4RQ7 - chains A and T of the 4 polymer chains in the assembly; structure by X-ray diffraction, 2.00 A resolution.

[Chain A]
Molecule: DNA polymerase beta
Source organism: Homo sapiens
Notes: EC 2.7.7.7, 4.2.99.-
UniProt: P06746 (DPOLB_HUMAN); numbering as in UniProt (aligned over 1-335)
Sequence (343 residues; row label = number of the first residue in the row; numbers below 1 keep their minus sign (Met-1 is residue -1)):
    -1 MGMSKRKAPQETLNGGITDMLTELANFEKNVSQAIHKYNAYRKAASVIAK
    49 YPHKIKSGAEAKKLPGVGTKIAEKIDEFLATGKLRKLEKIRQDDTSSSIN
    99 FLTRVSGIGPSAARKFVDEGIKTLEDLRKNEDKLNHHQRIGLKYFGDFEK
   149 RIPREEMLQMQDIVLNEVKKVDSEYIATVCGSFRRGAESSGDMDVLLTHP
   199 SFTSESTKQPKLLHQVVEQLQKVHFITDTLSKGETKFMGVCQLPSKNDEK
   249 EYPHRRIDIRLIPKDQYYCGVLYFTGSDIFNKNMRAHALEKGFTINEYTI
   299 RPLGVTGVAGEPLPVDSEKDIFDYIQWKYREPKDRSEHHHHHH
Unresolved in the structure: -1 to 9, 335-341
Sequence notes: expression tag (-1 to 0, 336-341)
Swiss-Prot annotation at these positions:
  - region: Arg183 to Asp192 (DNA-binding)
  - active site: Lys72 (Nucleophile)
  - binding site (K(+)): Lys60, Leu62, Val65, Thr101, Val103, Ile106
  - binding site (Na(+)): Lys60, Leu62, Val65, Thr101, Val103, Ile106
  - binding site (dATP): Arg149, Ser180, Arg183, Gly189, Asp190
  - binding site (dCTP): Arg149, Ser180, Arg183, Gly189, Asp190
  - binding site (dGTP): Arg149, Ser180, Arg183, Gly189, Asp190, Asp192
  - binding site (dTTP): Arg149, Ser180, Arg183, Gly189, Asp190
  - binding site (Mg(2+)): Asp190, Asp192, Asp256
  - modified residue: Lys72 (N6-acetyllysine), Arg83 (Omega-N-methylarginine), Arg152 (Omega-N-methylarginine)
  - cross-link (Glycyl lysine isopeptide (Lys-Gly)): Lys41 (interchain with G-Cter in ubiquitin), Lys61 (interchain with G-Cter in ubiquitin), Lys81 (interchain with G-Cter in ubiquitin)
  - natural variant: Leu22 (L22P: Found in a gastric cancer sample; uncertain significance), Tyr39 (Y39C: Found in a gastric cancer sample; uncertain significance), Gly118 (G118V: Decreased DNA-directed DNA polymerase activity), Arg137 (R137Q: Decreased function in base-excision repair), Arg149 (R149I: Decreased DNA-directed DNA polymerase activity), Asp160 (D160N: Found in a gastric cancer sample; uncertain significance), Cys239 (C239R: Found in a gastric cancer sample; uncertain significance), Lys289 (K289M: Found in a colon cancer sample; uncertain significance), Asn294 (N294D: Found in a gastric cancer sample; uncertain significance), Glu295 (E295K: Found in a gastric cancer sample; uncertain significance)
  - mutagenesis: Phe25 (F25W: No effect on 5'-dRP lyase activity. Decreased ssDNA binding), His34 (H34G: Decreased 5'-dRP lyase activity. Decreased ssDNA binding), Lys35 (K35A: Decreased 5'-dRP lyase activity. Decreased ssDNA binding. Loss of 5'-dRP lyase activity; when associated with A-68 and A-72. Decreased ssDNA binding; when associated with A-68 and A-72 ...), Tyr39 (Y39F: No effect on 5'-dRP lyase activity; Y39Q: Abolishes DNA polymerase and 5'-dRP lyase activity), Lys41 (K41R: Abolishes ubiquitination; when associated with R-61 and R-81), Lys60 (K60A: Decreased 5'-dRP lyase activity. Decreased ssDNA binding), Lys61 (K61R: Abolishes ubiquitination; when associated with R-41 and R-81), Lys68 (K68A: No effect on 5'-dRP lyase activity. Decreased ssDNA binding. Loss of 5'-dRP lyase activity; when associated with A-35 and A-72. Decreased ssDNA binding; when associated with A-35 and A-72 ...), Glu71 (E71Q: No effect on 5'-dRP lyase activity. No effect on structure shown by circular dichroism. No effect on ssDNA binding), Lys72 (K72A: Severely reduced 5'-dRP lyase activity. Does not affect ssDNA binding. Loss of 5'-dRP lyase activity; when associated with A-35 and A-68. Decreased ssDNA binding ...), Glu75 (E75A: Slightly decreased 5'-dRP lyase activity. Decreased ssDNA binding. No effect on structure shown by circular dichroism), Lys81 (K81R: Abolishes ubiquitination; when associated with R-41 and R-61), 5 further mutagenesis entries in UniProt
Bound ions: Na+ site 1: Lys60, Leu62, Val65 (shared with 1 residue of chain D); Na+ site 2: Thr101, Val103, Ile106 (shared with 1 residue of chain P)
What the authors report for this chain:
  - conformationally variable residues: Asp190, Asp192, Asp256, Tyr271, Phe272

[Chain T]
Molecule: 16-nt DNA strand
Sequence (16 nucleotides; row label = number of the first residue in the row):
     1 CCGACGGCGCATCAGC
Modified residues: 8OG (8-oxo-2'-deoxy-guanosine-5'-monophosphate) at position 6

[Interface between chain A and chain T]
Pairs across the interface (15; chain A residue first):
  His34(A) - DC5(T)  stacking on the base
  Asn133(A) - DT12(T)  phosphate contact
  His134(A) - DT12(T)  phosphate contact
  Ser229(A) - DC10(T)  phosphate contact
  Ser229(A) - DA11(T)  phosphate contact
  Lys230(A) - DC10(T)  phosphate contact
  Lys230(A) - DA11(T)  hydrogen bond to the phosphate
  Gly231(A) - DC10(T)  hydrogen bond to the phosphate
  Glu232(A) - DC10(T)  hydrogen bond to the phosphate
  Thr233(A) - DG9(T)  hydrogen bond to the phosphate
  Thr233(A) - DC10(T)  hydrogen bond to the phosphate
  Lys234(A) - DG9(T)  hydrogen bond to the base
  Lys234(A) - DC10(T)  hydrogen bond to the phosphate
  Tyr271(A) - 8OG_6(T)  hydrogen bond to the base
  Tyr296(A) - DC8(T)  sugar contact
Interface residues without a listed pair, chain A (12 interface residues in all): Leu228

[Overview]
12 residues of chain A and 7 residues of chain T are in contact; the contacts include 8 hydrogen bonds and 1
aromatic stacking contact. Polar contacts include Lys234(A)-DG9(T), Tyr271(A)-8OG_6(T) and Lys230(A)-DA11(T).
From the paper: conformational variability at Asp190(A), Asp192(A) and Asp256(A) among others.
Here chain A is DNA polymerase beta (Homo sapiens) and chain T is a 16-nt DNA strand. Entry 4RQ7 (Human DNA
Polymerase Beta With Gapped DNA Containing an 8-oxo-7,8-dihydro-Guanine (8-oxoG)and dATP soaked with MgCl2 for
...) was determined by X-ray diffraction (same publication as 4RPX, 4RPY, 4RPZ, 4RQ0, 4RQ1, 4RQ2 and 5 further
entries).
